9E4Y - chains B and E of the 8 polymer chains in the assembly; structure by electron microscopy, 4.30 A resolution (low resolution: residue-level contacts below are approximate; hydrogen-bond / salt-bridge calls are withheld).

[Chain B]
Name: Isoform Flip of Glutamate receptor 2
Organism: Rattus norvegicus
UniProt: P19491 (GRIA2_RAT), isoform P19491-2; aligned to UniProt positions 25-835 over residues 10-820 (the alignment contains insertions or deletions, so no single offset holds)
Amino-acid sequence (811 residues; row label = number of the first residue in the row):
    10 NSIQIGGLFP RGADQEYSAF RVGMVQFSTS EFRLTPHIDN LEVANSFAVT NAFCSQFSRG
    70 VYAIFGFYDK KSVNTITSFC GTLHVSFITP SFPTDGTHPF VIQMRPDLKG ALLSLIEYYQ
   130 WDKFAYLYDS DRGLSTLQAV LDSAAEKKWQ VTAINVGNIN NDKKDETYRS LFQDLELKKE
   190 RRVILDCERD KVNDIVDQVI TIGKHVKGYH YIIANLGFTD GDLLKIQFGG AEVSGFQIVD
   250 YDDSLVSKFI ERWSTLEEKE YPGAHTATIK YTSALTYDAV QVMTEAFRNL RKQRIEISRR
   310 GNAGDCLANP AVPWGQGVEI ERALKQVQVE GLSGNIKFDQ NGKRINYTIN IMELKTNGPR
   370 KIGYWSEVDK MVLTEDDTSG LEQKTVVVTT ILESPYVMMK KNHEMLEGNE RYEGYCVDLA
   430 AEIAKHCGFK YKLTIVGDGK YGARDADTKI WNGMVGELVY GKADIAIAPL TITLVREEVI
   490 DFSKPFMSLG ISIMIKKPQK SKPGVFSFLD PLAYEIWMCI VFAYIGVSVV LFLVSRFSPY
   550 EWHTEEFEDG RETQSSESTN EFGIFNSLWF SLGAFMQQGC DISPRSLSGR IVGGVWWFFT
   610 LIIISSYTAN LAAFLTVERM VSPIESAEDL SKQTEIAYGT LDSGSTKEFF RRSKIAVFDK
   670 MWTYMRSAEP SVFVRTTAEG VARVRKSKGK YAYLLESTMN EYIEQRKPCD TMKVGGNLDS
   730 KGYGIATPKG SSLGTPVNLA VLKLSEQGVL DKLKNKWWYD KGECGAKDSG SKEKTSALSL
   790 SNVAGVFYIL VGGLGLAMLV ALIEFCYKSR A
Unresolved in the structure: 550-564, 820
Disulfide bonds: C63-C315
Construct notes: conflict E241 (Asn256 in P19491), L382 (Val397 in P19491), E384 (Gly405 in P19491), D385 (Asn406 in P19491), Q392 (Asn413 in P19491)
Ligand contacts:
  - cyclothiazide (CYZ), molecule 1: I481, P494, S497, S729, K730, G731
  - cyclothiazide (CYZ), molecule 2: K493, P494, F495, M496, S497, L751, L759, D760, K763
  - glutamic acid (GLU): Y450, P478, L479, T480, R485, L650, G653, S654, T655, K656, E705, Y732
UniProt features mapped onto this chain:
  - glycosylation: N355 (N-linked (GlcNAc...) asparagine)
Reported in the primary citation:
  - binding site for Memantine: Q586, I613, T617

[Chain E]
Name: Voltage-dependent calcium channel gamma-2 subunit
Organism: Mus musculus
UniProt: O88602 (CCG2_MOUSE); residues 1002-1207 here correspond to UniProt positions 3-208 (UniProt number = residue number - 999)
Amino-acid sequence (208 residues; row label = number of the first residue in the row):
  1002 LFDRGVQMLL TTVGAFAAFS LMTIAVGTDY WLYSRGVCKT KSVSENETSK KNEEVMTHSG
  1062 LWRTCCLEGN FKGLCKQIDH FPEDADYEAD TAEYFLRAVR ASSIFPILSV ILLFMGGLCI
  1122 AASEFYKTRH NIILSAGIFF VSAGLSNIIG IIVYISANAG DPSKSDSKKN SYSYGWSFYF
  1182 GALSFIIAEM VGVLAVHMFI DRHKQLTG
Unresolved in the structure: 1043-1050, 1162-1169
Disulfide bonds: C1039-C1067, C1066-C1076
Construct notes: expression tag (1208-1209)
UniProt features mapped onto this chain:
  - glycosylation: N1047 (N-linked (GlcNAc...) asparagine)

[Chain B / chain E interface]
Pairs across the interface - 16 pairs, chain B then chain E:
  K505(B) - D1085(E)
  Q508(B) - A1086(E)
  Q508(B) - Y1088(E)
  K697(B) - D1085(E)
  K699(B) - D1087(E)
  S785(B) - K1170(E)
  L789(B) - I1156(E)
  S790(B) - S1157(E)
  F796(B) - I1153(E)
  Y797(B) - I1153(E)
  V800(B) - I1149(E)
  L803(B) - L1146(E)
  G804(B) - L1146(E)
  M807(B) - V1142(E)
  M807(B) - S1143(E)
  M807(B) - L1146(E)
Other interface residues (no listed pair), chain B (19 interface residues in all): P507, K511, V514, P632, A793, L811
Other interface residues (no listed pair), chain E (15 interface residues in all): A1093, E1094, I1139

[In short]
Chain B and chain E form an interface of 19 and 15 residues respectively. Bound to chain B: glutamic acid and
cyclothiazide. The paper reports a binding site for Memantine at Q586(B), I613(B) and T617(B).
Chain B is Isoform Flip of Glutamate receptor 2 (Rattus norvegicus) and chain E is Voltage-dependent calcium
channel gamma-2 subunit (Mus musculus); the structure, GluA2-gamma2 complex bound to memantine, glutamate, and
cyclothiazide, was determined by electron microscopy, deposited together with 9E4Z.
